PDB entry 7WOS | electron microscopy, 3.91 A resolution | chains D and E of the 7 polymer chains in the assembly

Chain D:
Protein: 16L9 Fv
From: Homo sapiens
Sequence (247 residues; each row starts with the number of its first residue):
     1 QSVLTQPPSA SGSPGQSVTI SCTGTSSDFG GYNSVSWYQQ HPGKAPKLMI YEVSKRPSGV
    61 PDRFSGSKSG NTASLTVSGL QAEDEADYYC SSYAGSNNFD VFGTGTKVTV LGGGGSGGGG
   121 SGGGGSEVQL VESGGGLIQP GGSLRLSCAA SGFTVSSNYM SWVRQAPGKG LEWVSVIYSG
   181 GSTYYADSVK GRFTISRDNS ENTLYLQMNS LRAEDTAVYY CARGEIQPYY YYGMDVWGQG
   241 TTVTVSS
Not modelled in the structure: 1-2, 115-123
Cystine bridges: Cys-22/Cys-90, Cys-148/Cys-221

Chain E:
Protein: GW01 Fv
From: Homo sapiens
Sequence (251 residues; numbered 1 to 251; the number before each row is that of its first residue):
     1 QSVLTQPPSA SGTPGQRVTI SCSGSSSNIG SNTVNWYQQL PGTAPKLLIY SNNQRPSGVP
    61 DRFSGSKSGT SASLAISGLQ SEDEADYYCA AWDDSLNWVF GGGTKLTVLG GGGSGGGGSG
   121 GGGSEVQLVE SGGGVVQPGG SLRLSCAASG FRFDDHAMHW VRQAPGKGLE WVSVISGDGG
   181 STYYADSVKG RFSISRDDSK NSLYLQMNSL RTEDTALYYC AKDRSYGPPD VFNYEYGMDV
   241 WGQGTTVTVS S
Not modelled in the structure: 1-2, 111-124
Cystine bridges: Cys-22/Cys-89, Cys-146/Cys-220

How chain D and chain E interact:
Contacting residue pairs - 9 pairs, chain D then chain E:
  Val-3(D) with Asp-198(E)
  Leu-4(D) with Asp-198(E)
  Thr-5(D) with Asp-198(E), hydrogen bond
  Gly-24(D) with Asp-198(E)
  Ser-27(D) with Asp-154(E)
  Tyr-93(D) with Asp-178(E), hydrogen bond (side chain-backbone); Gly-179(E)
  Ser-96(D) with Asp-178(E)
  Asn-98(D) with Asp-178(E), hydrogen bond
Also at the interface, not in a pair above, chain D (11 interface residues in all): Thr-25, Ser-26, Gly-95
Also at the interface, not in a pair above, chain E (5 interface residues in all): Gly-180

In short:
The interface between chain D and chain E involves 11 residues on one side and 5 on the other; the contacts
include 3 hydrogen bonds. Polar contacts include Thr-5(D)/Asp-198(E), Tyr-93(D)/Asp-178(E) and
Asn-98(D)/Asp-178(E).
Chain D is 16L9 Fv and chain E is GW01 Fv, both from Homo sapiens; the structure, The state 3 of Omicron Spike
with bispecific antibody FD01, was determined by electron microscopy, deposited together with 7WOP, 7WOQ,
7WOR, 7WOU, 7WOV and 7WOW.
